2ZFO - chains B and C of the 4 polymer chains in the assembly; structure by X-ray diffraction, 1.95 A resolution.

Chain B:
Molecule: Extracellular giant hemoglobin major globin subunit A2
Organism: Oligobrachia mashikoi
Reference sequence: Q7M413 (GLBA2_OLIMA); residues 1-142 here correspond to UniProt positions 17-158 (UniProt number = residue number + 16)
Sequence (142 residues; each row starts with the number of its first residue):
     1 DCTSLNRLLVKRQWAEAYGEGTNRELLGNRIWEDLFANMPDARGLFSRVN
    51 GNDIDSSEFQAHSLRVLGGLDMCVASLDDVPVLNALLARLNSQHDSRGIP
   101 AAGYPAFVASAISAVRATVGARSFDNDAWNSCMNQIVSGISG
Disulfides: Cys2-Cys132
Ion coordination: heme Fe near His94 (its only coordinating residue here)
Residues lining bound ligands: heme (HEM): Leu45, Phe46, Arg48, Val49, His62, Arg65, Val66, Gly69, Leu70, Leu90, Gln93, His94, Arg97, Ile99, Gly103, Tyr104, Phe107, Ile136, Val137, Ile140
UniProt features mapped onto this chain:
  - binding site (hydrogen sulfide): Cys73
  - binding site (heme b): His94

Chain C:
Molecule: Extracellular giant hemoglobin major globin subunit B2
Organism: Oligobrachia mashikoi
Reference sequence: Q7M418 (GLBB2_OLIMA); residues 1-147 here correspond to UniProt positions 17-163 (UniProt number = residue number + 16)
Sequence (147 residues; each row starts with the number of its first residue):
     1 SSCCSSEDRANVMHNWDAAWSAAYSDRRVALAQAVFASLFSRDAAAQGLF
    51 SGVSADNPDSADFRAHCVRVVNGLDVAINMLNDPAVLNEQLAHLSAQHQA
   101 RAGVAAAHFDVMAEAFAEVMPQVSSCFSSDSWNRCFARIANGISAGL
Disulfides: Cys4-Cys135
Ion coordination: heme Fe near His98 (its only coordinating residue here)
Residues lining bound ligands: heme (HEM): Leu39, Leu49, Phe50, Gly52, Val53, His66, Arg69, Val70, Gly73, Leu74, Leu94, Gln97, His98, Arg101, Val104, His108, Phe109, Met112, Phe136, Ile143
UniProt features mapped onto this chain:
  - binding site (hydrogen sulfide): Cys67
  - binding site (heme b): His98

Chain B / chain C interface:
Contacting residue pairs (46):
  Lys11(B) - Ala22(C)  hydrogen bond (side chain-backbone)
  Lys11(B) - Tyr24(C)  hydrogen bond (side chain-backbone)
  Lys11(B) - Ser25(C)
  Trp14(B) - Ala22(C)
  Ala15(B) - Ser21(C)
  Ala15(B) - Ala23(C)
  Glu20(B) - Asp17(C)
  Glu20(B) - Asn79(C)
  Gly21(B) - Met13(C)
  Gly21(B) - Asn79(C)  hydrogen bond (backbone-side chain)
  Thr22(B) - Asn82(C)
  Arg24(B) - Asp17(C)  salt bridge
  Arg24(B) - Asp75(C)  salt bridge
  Arg24(B) - Asn79(C)
  Glu25(B) - Asp83(C)
  Ser57(B) - Ala85(C)
  Ser57(B) - Glu89(C)
  Glu58(B) - Glu89(C)
  Gln60(B) - Val86(C)
  Ala61(B) - Val86(C)
  Ala61(B) - Glu89(C)
  Leu64(B) - Met80(C)  hydrophobic
  Arg65(B) - Gln90(C)  hydrogen bond
  Arg65(B) - His93(C)
  Gly68(B) - Asn72(C)  hydrogen bond (backbone-side chain)
  Gly68(B) - Val76(C)
  Asp71(B) - Ala22(C)
  Asp71(B) - Arg28(C)  salt bridge
  Asp71(B) - Asn72(C)
  Met72(B) - Arg28(C)
  Met72(B) - Arg69(C)
  Met72(B) - Asn72(C)
  Ala75(B) - Ala22(C)  hydrophobic
  Ala75(B) - Arg28(C)
  Asp78(B) - Ser25(C)  hydrogen bond
  Asp79(B) - Val29(C)
  Pro81(B) - Ala61(C)
  Val82(B) - Arg64(C)
  Val82(B) - Ala65(C)  hydrophobic
  Ala85(B) - Ala61(C)
  Ala85(B) - Asp62(C)
  Ala85(B) - Ala65(C)  hydrophobic
  Ala85(B) - Arg69(C)
  Leu86(B) - Ala65(C)
  Arg89(B) - Val53(C)
  Arg89(B) - Arg69(C)
Interface residues without a listed pair, chain B (27 interface residues in all): Leu8, Tyr18
Interface residues without a listed pair, chain C (29 interface residues in all): His14, Val68

In short:
27 residues of chain B and 29 residues of chain C are in contact, with 6 hydrogen bonds and 3 salt bridges.
Among the polar pairs are Arg24(B)-Asp17(C), Arg24(B)-Asp75(C) and Asp71(B)-Arg28(C). Heme is bound between
chain B and chain C.
Here chain B is Extracellular giant hemoglobin major globin subunit A2 and chain C is Extracellular giant
hemoglobin major globin subunit B2, both from Oligobrachia mashikoi. Entry 2ZFO (Structure of the partially
unliganded met state of 400 kDa hemoglobin: Insights into ligand-induced structural changes ...) was
determined by X-ray diffraction.
